Entry 5E50 (X-ray diffraction, 1.38 A resolution); this record covers chains A and D.

== Chain A ==
Name: Aprataxin and PNK-like factor
From: Homo sapiens
Notes: EC 4.2.99.18
UniProt: Q8IW19 (APLF_HUMAN); numbering as in UniProt (aligned over 1-105)
Amino-acid sequence (111 residues; each row starts with the number of its first residue; numbers below 1 keep their minus sign (Gly-4 is residue -4)):
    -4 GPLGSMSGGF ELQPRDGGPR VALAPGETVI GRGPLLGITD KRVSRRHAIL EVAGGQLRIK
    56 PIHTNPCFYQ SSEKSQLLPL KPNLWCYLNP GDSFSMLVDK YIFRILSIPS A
Construct notes: expression tag (-4 to 0, 106); conflict Met91 (Leu in Q8IW19)
UniProt features mapped onto this chain:
  - mutagenesis: Arg27 (R27A: Does not affect interaction with XRCC5 and XRCC6; decreased ability to promote non-homologous end-joining (NHEJ))
From the paper describing this entry:
  - contacts within the chain: Asp35-Arg37 (salt bridge)

== Chain D ==
Name: XRCC4
Amino-acid sequence (9 residues; each row starts with the number of its first residue):
   228 AYDESTDEE
Modified residues: Ser232 (phosphoserine; SEP); Thr233 (phosphothreonine; TPO)
From the paper describing this entry:
  - post-translational modification sites: Thr233

== How chain A and chain D interact ==
Pairs across the interface (25):
  Arg27(A) with Tyr229(D); Glu231(D), hydrogen bond (side chain-backbone); Ser232(D); Thr233(D)
  Gly28(A) with Tyr229(D)
  Pro29(A) with Tyr229(D)
  Ile33(A) with Tyr229(D)
  Thr34(A) with Tyr229(D)
  Lys36(A) with Glu231(D), salt bridge; Ser232(D); Thr233(D); Asp234(D), hydrogen bond (backbone-backbone)
  Arg37(A) with Asp234(D)
  Val38(A) with Thr233(D)
  Ser39(A) with Thr233(D)
  Arg40(A) with Tyr229(D), hydrogen bond (side chain-backbone); Asp230(D); Glu231(D); Ser232(D); Thr233(D)
  His58(A) with Thr233(D); Glu235(D), salt bridge
  Thr59(A) with Glu235(D), hydrogen bond
  Asn60(A) with Thr233(D); Asp234(D), hydrogen bond (side chain-backbone)
Also at the interface, not in a pair above, chain A (15 interface residues in all): Gly32, Arg41
From the paper, about this interface:
  - specific contacts: Arg27(A)-Thr233(D) (hydrogen bond), Arg40(A)-Thr233(D) (hydrogen bond)
  - interface residues, chain A: Arg40(A), Asn60(A)

== Overview ==
15 residues of chain A and 7 residues of chain D are in contact, with 5 hydrogen bonds and 2 salt bridges.
Polar contacts include Lys36(A)-Glu231(D), His58(A)-Glu235(D) and Arg27(A)-Glu231(D). The paper describes
hydrogen bonds between Arg27(A) and Thr233(D) and Arg40(A) and Thr233(D). From the paper: interface residues
Arg40(A) and Asn60(A); a modification site at Thr233(D).
Chain A is Aprataxin and PNK-like factor (Homo sapiens) and chain D is XRCC4; the structure, APLF/XRCC4
complex, was determined by X-ray diffraction.
